PDB entry 2D5W | X-ray diffraction, 1.30 A resolution | chains A and C

Chain A:
Name: peptide ABC transporter, peptide-binding protein
From: Thermus thermophilus
UniProt: Q5SHU6 (Q5SHU6_THET8); residues 2-603 here correspond to UniProt positions 21-622 (UniProt number = residue number + 19)
Amino-acid sequence (603 residues; each row starts with the number of its first residue):
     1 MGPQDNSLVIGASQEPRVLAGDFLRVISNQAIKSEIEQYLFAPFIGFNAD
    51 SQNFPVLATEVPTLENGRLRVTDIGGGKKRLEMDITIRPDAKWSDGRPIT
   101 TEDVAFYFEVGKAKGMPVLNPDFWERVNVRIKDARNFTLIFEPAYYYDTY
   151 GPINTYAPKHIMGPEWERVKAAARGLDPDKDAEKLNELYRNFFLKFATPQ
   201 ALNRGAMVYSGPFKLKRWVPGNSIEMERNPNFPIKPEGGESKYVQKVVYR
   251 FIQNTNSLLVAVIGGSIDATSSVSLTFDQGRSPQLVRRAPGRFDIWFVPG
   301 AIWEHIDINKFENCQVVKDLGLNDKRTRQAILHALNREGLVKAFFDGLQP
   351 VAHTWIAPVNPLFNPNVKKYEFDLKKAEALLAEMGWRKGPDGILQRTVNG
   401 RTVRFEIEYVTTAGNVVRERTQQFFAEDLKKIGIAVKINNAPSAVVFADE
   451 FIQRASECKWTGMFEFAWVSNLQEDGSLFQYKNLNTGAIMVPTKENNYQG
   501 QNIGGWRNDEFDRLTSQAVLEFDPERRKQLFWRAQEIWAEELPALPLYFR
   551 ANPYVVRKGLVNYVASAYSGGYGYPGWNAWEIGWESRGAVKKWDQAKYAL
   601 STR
Unresolved in the structure: 603
Cystine bridges: Cys314-Cys458
Construct notes: initiating methionine (1)

Chain C:
Name: pentapeptide A
From: Thermus thermophilus
Amino-acid sequence (5 residues; numbered 1 to 5; the number before each row is that of its first residue):
     1 ASKPK

Chain A / chain C interface:
Contacting residue pairs - 34 pairs, chain A then chain C:
  Gln14(A) - Lys5(C)  hydrogen bond (side chain-backbone)
  Asn29(A) - Ala1(C)
  Asn29(A) - Ser2(C)  hydrogen bond (side chain-backbone)
  Asn29(A) - Lys3(C)
  Asn29(A) - Pro4(C)
  Gln30(A) - Pro4(C)
  Ala31(A) - Lys3(C)
  Ala31(A) - Pro4(C)  hydrogen bond (backbone-backbone)
  Ser34(A) - Lys3(C)
  Leu119(A) - Ala1(C)  hydrophobic
  Asn120(A) - Ala1(C)
  Ser272(A) - Lys5(C)  hydrogen bond (backbone-side chain)
  Val273(A) - Lys5(C)
  Arg418(A) - Lys5(C)  hydrogen bond (side chain-backbone)
  Phe447(A) - Pro4(C)  hydrophobic
  Phe447(A) - Lys5(C)
  Phe466(A) - Lys5(C)
  Ala467(A) - Lys3(C)
  Ala467(A) - Pro4(C)
  Ala467(A) - Lys5(C)  hydrogen bond (backbone-backbone)
  Trp468(A) - Ser2(C)
  Trp468(A) - Lys3(C)
  Trp468(A) - Pro4(C)  hydrophobic
  Val469(A) - Ser2(C)
  Val469(A) - Lys3(C)  hydrogen bond (backbone-backbone)
  Val469(A) - Lys5(C)
  Ser470(A) - Ser2(C)  hydrogen bond
  Leu478(A) - Ser2(C)
  Gln501(A) - Ala1(C)
  Gln501(A) - Ser2(C)  hydrogen bond (side chain-backbone)
  Asn552(A) - Lys5(C)  hydrogen bond
  Tyr572(A) - Ala1(C)  hydrogen bond (side chain-backbone)
  Tyr572(A) - Lys3(C)
  Tyr574(A) - Lys3(C)
Also at the interface, not in a pair above, chain A (26 interface residues in all): Arg25, Ile302, Thr412, Ile452, Arg550

Overview:
26 residues of chain A and 5 residues of chain C are in contact; the contacts include 11 hydrogen bonds. Among
the polar pairs are Gln14(A)-Lys5(C), Asn29(A)-Ser2(C) and Ser272(A)-Lys5(C).
Chain A is peptide ABC transporter, peptide-binding protein and chain C is pentapeptide A, both from Thermus
thermophilus; the structure, The crystal structure of oligopeptide binding protein from Thermus thermophilus
HB8 complexed with pentapeptide, was determined by X-ray diffraction.
